1S4S - chain A; structure by X-ray diffraction, 1.90 A resolution.

# Chain A
Name: Photoactive yellow protein
Organism: Halorhodospira halophila
UniProtKB: P16113 (PYP_ECTHA); residue numbers follow UniProt; this construct covers 1-125
Amino-acid sequence (125 residues; numbered 1 to 125; the number before each row is that of its first residue):
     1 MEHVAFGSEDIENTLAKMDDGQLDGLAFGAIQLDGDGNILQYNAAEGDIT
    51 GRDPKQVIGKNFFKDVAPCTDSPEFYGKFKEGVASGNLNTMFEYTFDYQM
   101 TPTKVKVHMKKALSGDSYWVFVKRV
Curated features (UniProtKB/Swiss-Prot):
  - modified residue: C69 (S-(4-hydroxycinnamyl)cysteine)
Covalent attachments: 4'-hydroxycinnamic acid (HC4) linked to C69
Small-molecule neighbours: 4'-hydroxycinnamic acid (HC4): Y42, T50, R52, F62, V66, A67, P68, T70, T95, F96, D97, Y98, M100
Reported in the primary citation:
  - binding site for 4'-hydroxycinnamic acid: R52
  - conformationally variable residues (side-chain flip): Y42, E46, T50, R52

# In short
Covalently linked 4'-hydroxycinnamic acid: at C69. The paper reports a binding site for 4'-hydroxycinnamic
acid at R52; conformational variability at Y42, E46 and T50 among others.
Chain A is Photoactive yellow protein (Halorhodospira halophila); the structure, Reaction Intermediate in the
Photocycle of PYP, intermediate occupied between 100 micro-seconds to 5 milli-seconds, was determined by X-ray
diffraction, deposited together with 1S4R.
